Entry 7SFR (electron microscopy, 2.60 A resolution); this record covers chains 3 and A of the 51 polymer chains in the assembly.

[Chain 3]
Protein: 50S ribosomal protein L35
From: Mycobacterium tuberculosis
UniProt: A0A045KKY9 (A0A045KKY9_MYCTX); residue numbers follow UniProt; this construct covers 1-64
Sequence (64 residues; row label = number of the first residue in the row):
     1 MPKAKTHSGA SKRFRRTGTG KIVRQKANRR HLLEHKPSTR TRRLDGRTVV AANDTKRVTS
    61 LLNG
Disordered / not traced: 1, 64

[Chain A]
Molecule: 23S rRNA
From: Mycobacterium tuberculosis
Sequence (3138 nucleotides; numbered 1 to 3138; the number before each row is that of its first residue):
     1 UUGUAAGUGU CUAAGGGCGC AUGGUGGAUG CCUUGGCAUC GAGAGCCGAU GAAGGACGUG
    61 GGAGGCUGCG AUAUGCCUCG GGGAGCUGUC AACCGAGCGU GGAUCCGAGG AUUUCCGAAU
   121 GGGGAAACCC AGCACGAGUG AUGUCGUGCU ACCCGCAUCU GAAUAUAUAG GGUGCGGGAG
   181 GGAACGCGGG GAAGUGAAAC AUCUCAGUAC CCGUAGGAGG AGAAAACAAU UGUGAUUCCG
   241 CAAGUAGUGG CGAGCGAACG CGGAACAGGC UAAACCGCAC GCAUGGGUAA CCGGGUAGGG
   301 GUUGUGUGUG CGGGGUUGUG GGAGGAUAUG UCUCAGCGCU ACCCGGCUGA GAGGCAGUCA
   361 GAAAGUGUCG UGGUUAGCGG AAGUGGCCUG GGAUGGUCUG CCGUAGACGG UGAGAGCCCG
   421 GUACGCGAAA ACCCGGCACC UGCCUAGUAU CAAUUCCCGA GUAGCAGCGG GCCCGUGGAA
   481 UCCGCUGUGA AUCCGCCGGG ACCACCCGGU AAGCCUAAAU ACUCCUCGAU GACCGAUAGC
   541 GGAUUAGUAC CGUGAGGGAA UGGUGAAAAG UACCCCGGGA GGGGAGUGAA AGAGUACCUG
   601 AAACCGUGUG CCUACAAUCC GUCAGAGCCU CCUUUUCCUC UCCGGAGGAG GGUGGUGAUG
   661 GCGUGCCUUU UGAAGAAUGA GCCUGCGAGU CAGGGACAUG UCGCAAGGUU AACCCGUGUG
   721 GGGUAGCCGC AGCGAAAGCG AGUCUGAAUA GGGCGACCCA CACGCGCAUA CGCGCGUGUG
   781 AAUAGUGGCG UGUUCUGGAC CCGAAGCGGA GUGAUCUACC CAUGGCCAGG GUGAAGCGCG
   841 GGUAAGACCG CGUGGAGGCC CGAACCCACU UAGGUUGAAG ACUGAGGGGA UGAGCUGUGG
   901 GUAGGGGUGA AAGGCCAAUC AAACUCCGUG AUAGCUGGUU CUCCCCGAAA UGCAUUUAGG
   961 UGCAGCGUUG CGUGGUUCAC CGCGGAGGUA GAGCUACUGG AUGGCCGAUG GGCCCUACUA
  1021 GGUUACUGAC GUCAGCCAAA CUCCGAAUGC CGUGGUGUAA AGCGUGGCAG UGAGACGGCG
  1081 GGGGAUAAGC UCCGUACGUC GAAAGGGAAA CAGCCCAGAU CGCCGGCUAA GGCCCCCAAG
  1141 CGUGUGCUAA GUGGGAAAGG AUGUGCAGUC GCAAAGACAA CCAGGAGGUU GGCUUAGAAG
  1201 CAGCCACCCU UGAAAGAGUG CGUAAUAGCU CACUGGUCAA GUGAUUGUGC GCCGAUAAUG
  1261 UAGCGGGGCU CAAGCACACC GCCGAAGCCG CGGCACAUCC ACCUUGUGGU GGGUGUGGGU
  1321 AGGGGAGCGU CCCUCAUUCA GCGAAGCCAC CGGGUGACCG GUGGUGGAGG GUGGGGGAGU
  1381 GAGAAUGCAG GCAUGAGUAG CGACAAGGCA AGUGAGAACC UUGCCCGCCG AAAGACCAAG
  1441 GGUUCCUGGG CCAGGCCAGU CCGCCCAGGG UGAGUCGGGA CCUAAGGCGA GGCCGACAGG
  1501 CGUAGUCGAU GGACAACGGG UUGAUAUUCC CGUACCCGUG UGUGGGCGCC CGUGACGAAU
  1561 CAGCGGUACU AACCACCCAA AACCGGAUCG AUCACUCCCC UUCGGGGGUG UGGAGUUCUG
  1621 GGGCUGCGUG GGAACUUCGC UGGUAGUAGU CAAGCGAAGG GGUGACGCAG GAAGGUAGCC
  1681 GUACCAGUCA GUGGUAACAC UGGGGCAAGC CGGUAGGGAG AGCGAUAGGC AAAUCCGUCG
  1741 CUCACUAAUC CUGAGAGGUG ACGCAUAGCC GGUUGAGGCG AAUUCGGUGA UCCUCUGCUG
  1801 CCAAGAAAAG CCUCUAGCGA GCACACACAC GGCCCGUACC CCAAACCGAC ACAGGUGGUC
  1861 AGGUAGAGCA UACCAAGGCG UACGAGAUAA CUAUGGUUAA GGAACUCGGC AAAAUGCCCC
  1921 CGUAACUUCG GGAGAAGGGG GACCGGAAUA UCGUGAACAC CCUUGCGGUG GGAGCGGGAU
  1981 CCGGUCGCAG AAACCAGUGA GGAGCGACUG UUUACUAAAA ACACAGGUCC GUGCGAAGUC
  2041 GCAAGACGAU GUAUACGGAC UGACGCCUGC CCGGUGCUGG AAGGUUAAGA GGACCCGUUA
  2101 ACCCGCAAGG GUGAAGCGGA GAAUUUAAGC CCCAGUAAAC GGCGGUGGUA ACUAUAACCA
  2161 UCCUAAGGUA GCGAAAUUCC UUGUCGGGUA AGUUCCGACC UGCACGAAUG GCGUAACGAC
  2221 UUCUCAACUG UCUCAACCAU AGACUCGGCG AAAUUGCACU ACGAGUAAAG AUGCUCGUUA
  2281 CGCGCGGCAG GACGAAAAGA CCCCGGGACC UUCACUACAA CUUGGUAUUG AUGUUCGGUA
  2341 CGGUUUGUGU AGGAUAGGUG GGAGACUGUG AAACCUCGAC GCCAGUUGGG GCGGAGUCGU
  2401 UGUUGAAAUA CCACUCUGAU CGUAUUGGGC AUCUAACCUC GAACCCUGAA UCGGGUUUAG
  2461 GGACAGUGCC UGGCGGGUAG UUUAACUGGG GCGGUUGCCU CCUAAAAUGU AACGGAGGCG
  2521 CCCAAAGGUU CCCUCAACCU GGACGGCAAU CAGGUGGCGA GUGUAAAUGC ACAAGGGAGC
  2581 UUGACUGCGA GACUUACAAG UCAAGCAGGG ACGAAAGUCG GGAUUAGUGA UCCGGCACCC
  2641 CCGAGUGGAA GGGGUGUCGC UCAACGGAUA AAAGGUACCC CGGGGAUAAC AGGCUGAUCU
  2701 UCCCCAAGAG UCCAUAUCGA CGGGAUGGUU UGGCACCUCG AUGUCGGCUC GUCGCAUCCU
  2761 GGGGCUGGAG CAGGUCCCAA GGGUUGGGCU GUUCGCCCAU UAAAGCGGCA CGCGAGCUGG
  2821 GUUUAGAACG UCGUGAGACA GUUCGGUCUC UAUCCGCCGC GCGCGUCAGA AACUUGAGGA
  2881 AACCUGUCCC UAGUACGAGA GGACCGGGAC GGACGAACCU CUGGUGCACC AGUUGUCCCG
  2941 CCAGGGGCAC CGCUGGAUAG CCACGUUCGG UCAGGAUAAC CGCUGAAAGC AUCUAAGCGG
  3001 GAAACCUUCU CCAAGAUCAG GUUUCUCACC CACUUGGUGG GAUAAGGCCC CCCGCAGAAC
  3061 ACGGGUUCAA UAGGUCAGAC CUGGAAGCUC AGUAAUGGGU GUAGGGAACU GGUGCUAACC
  3121 GGCCGAAAAC UUACAACA
Disordered / not traced: 1-4, 1013-1022, 3133-3138
Modified positions: 5MU (5-methyluridine 5'-monophosphate) at position 2177, 6MZ (N6-methyladenosine-5'-monophosphate) at position 2268, OMG (o2'-methylguanosine-5'-monophosphate) at position 2489, OMC (o2'-methylycytidine-5'-monophosphate) at position 2736, OMG (o2'-methylguanosine-5'-monophosphate) at position 2791
Ion coordination: Mg2+ site 1: A13, G15, G16; Mg2+ site 2: A14, G15; Mg2+ site 3: C31, G1370; Mg2+ site 4: C46, G217; Mg2+ site 5 near U72 (its only coordinating residue here); Mg2+ site 6 near U120 (its only coordinating residue here); Mg2+ site 7: G161, A162, U166; Mg2+ site 8: G194, U2481; Mg2+ site 9 near G194 (its only coordinating residue here); Mg2+ site 10: A199, C200; Mg2+ site 11 near G220 (its only coordinating residue here); Mg2+ site 12 near C251 (its only coordinating residue here); 208 more Mg2+ sites not listed
Residues lining bound ligands: Sequanamycin 9 (WDP): G874, U875, G877, G880, A881, A2296, A2297, A2300, A2741, G2743, U2847, C2848, U2849

[Chain 3 / chain A interface]
Residue-residue contacts (90; chain 3 residue first):
  Pro2(3) - A692(A)  base contact
  Pro2(3) - G693(A)  hydrogen bond to the base
  Pro2(3) - G695(A)  sugar contact
  Pro2(3) - U796(A)  base contact
  Lys3(3) - A243(A)  hydrogen bond to the sugar
  Lys3(3) - G244(A)  salt bridge to the phosphate
  Lys3(3) - G695(A)  sugar contact
  Ala4(3) - G244(A)  base contact
  Ala4(3) - G695(A)  hydrogen bond to the sugar
  Lys5(3) - G244(A)  base contact
  Lys5(3) - C255(A)  salt bridge to the phosphate
  Lys5(3) - G256(A)  hydrogen bond to the base
  Thr6(3) - U245(A)  hydrogen bond to the phosphate
  His7(3) - A253(A)  salt bridge to the phosphate
  Ser8(3) - G247(A)  base contact
  Ser8(3) - U248(A)  base contact
  Ser8(3) - G249(A)  base contact
  Ser8(3) - G254(A)  hydrogen bond to the base
  Ser8(3) - C255(A)  base contact
  Lys12(3) - U248(A)  hydrogen bond to the base
  Lys12(3) - G249(A)  hydrogen bond to the base
  Lys12(3) - C251(A)  hydrogen bond to the base
  Arg13(3) - G252(A)  salt bridge to the phosphate
  Arg13(3) - U2631(A)  hydrogen bond to the sugar
  Arg13(3) - C2632(A)  sugar contact
  Arg15(3) - G734(A)  salt bridge to the phosphate
  Arg15(3) - A735(A)  salt bridge to the phosphate
  Thr17(3) - C733(A)  phosphate contact
  Thr17(3) - C754(A)  phosphate contact
  Thr17(3) - G755(A)  hydrogen bond to the phosphate
  Gly18(3) - G732(A)  phosphate contact
  Gly18(3) - C733(A)  hydrogen bond to the phosphate
  Gly18(3) - G755(A)  sugar contact
  Thr19(3) - G755(A)  hydrogen bond to the phosphate
  Thr19(3) - A756(A)  phosphate contact
  Lys21(3) - G755(A)  salt bridge to the phosphate
  Arg24(3) - A2598(A)  salt bridge to the phosphate
  Arg24(3) - A2599(A)  salt bridge to the phosphate
  Lys26(3) - A2599(A)  phosphate contact
  Ala27(3) - A2599(A)  hydrogen bond to the phosphate
  Ala27(3) - A2630(A)  phosphate contact
  Ala27(3) - U2631(A)  phosphate contact
  Asn28(3) - A2599(A)  phosphate contact
  Asn28(3) - G2600(A)  hydrogen bond to the phosphate
  Asn28(3) - A2630(A)  hydrogen bond to the phosphate
  Asn28(3) - U2631(A)  hydrogen bond to the phosphate
  Arg29(3) - U2631(A)  phosphate contact
  Arg29(3) - G2656(A)  salt bridge to the phosphate
  Arg30(3) - U2631(A)  phosphate contact
  Arg30(3) - C2632(A)  salt bridge to the phosphate
  Arg30(3) - C2658(A)  hydrogen bond to the base
  His31(3) - A2630(A)  salt bridge to the phosphate
  His31(3) - C2658(A)  base contact
  His31(3) - G2659(A)  hydrogen bond to the base
  His31(3) - C2660(A)  base contact
  Leu32(3) - G2629(A)  phosphate contact
  Leu32(3) - A2630(A)  phosphate contact
  Leu32(3) - C2658(A)  hydrogen bond to the phosphate
  Leu33(3) - U2657(A)  phosphate contact
  Leu33(3) - C2658(A)  hydrogen bond to the phosphate
  Glu34(3) - C2658(A)  hydrogen bond to the phosphate
  His35(3) - U2628(A)  phosphate contact
  His35(3) - G2629(A)  salt bridge to the phosphate
  Lys36(3) - G2629(A)  phosphate contact
  Ser38(3) - U2586(A)  hydrogen bond to the phosphate
  Thr39(3) - G2589(A)  base contact
  Thr39(3) - G2620(A)  sugar contact
  Arg40(3) - G2600(A)  salt bridge to the phosphate
  Arg40(3) - U2601(A)  salt bridge to the phosphate
  Arg42(3) - C2588(A)  base contact
  Arg42(3) - G2589(A)  hydrogen bond to the base
  Arg42(3) - G2620(A)  base contact
  Arg43(3) - G2600(A)  salt bridge to the phosphate
  Arg43(3) - U2601(A)  salt bridge to the phosphate
  Leu44(3) - G2600(A)  phosphate contact
  Arg47(3) - G734(A)  salt bridge to the phosphate
  Arg47(3) - A735(A)  salt bridge to the phosphate
  Ala51(3) - C2597(A)  phosphate contact
  Ala51(3) - A2598(A)  phosphate contact
  Asn53(3) - C963(A)  phosphate contact
  Asn53(3) - A964(A)  sugar contact
  Asn53(3) - A2596(A)  hydrogen bond to the sugar
  Asn53(3) - C2597(A)  sugar contact
  Asp54(3) - C2597(A)  hydrogen bond to the sugar
  Lys56(3) - G1067(A)  salt bridge to the phosphate
  Lys56(3) - C1068(A)  salt bridge to the phosphate
  Arg57(3) - G962(A)  phosphate contact
  Arg57(3) - C963(A)  phosphate contact
  Asn63(3) - A696(A)  sugar contact
  Asn63(3) - C697(A)  sugar contact
Interface residues without a listed pair, chain 3 (45 interface residues in all): Gly9, Gln25, Pro37, Val49, Ala52, Thr55
Interface residues without a listed pair, chain A (55 interface residues in all): A242, U1065, G1066, G2587, G2621

[In short]
Chain 3 and chain A form an interface of 45 and 55 residues respectively; the contacts include 26 hydrogen
bonds and 21 salt bridges. Among the polar pairs are Pro2(3)-G693(A), Lys5(3)-G256(A) and Ser8(3)-G254(A).
Ligands of chain A: Sequanamycin 9.
Chain 3 is 50S ribosomal protein L35 and chain A is 23S rRNA, both from Mycobacterium tuberculosis; the
structure, Unmethylated Mtb Ribosome 50S with SEQ-9, was determined by electron microscopy together with 7KGB
from the same study.
